Entry 7T2T (X-ray diffraction, 1.45 A resolution); this record covers chain A.

# Chain A
Protein: 3C-like proteinase
Source organism: Severe acute respiratory syndrome coronavirus 2
Notes: EC 3.4.22.69
UniProtKB: P0DTD1 (R1AB_SARS2); residues 1-306 here correspond to UniProt positions 3264-3569 (UniProt number = residue number + 3263)
Sequence (306 residues; each row starts with the number of its first residue):
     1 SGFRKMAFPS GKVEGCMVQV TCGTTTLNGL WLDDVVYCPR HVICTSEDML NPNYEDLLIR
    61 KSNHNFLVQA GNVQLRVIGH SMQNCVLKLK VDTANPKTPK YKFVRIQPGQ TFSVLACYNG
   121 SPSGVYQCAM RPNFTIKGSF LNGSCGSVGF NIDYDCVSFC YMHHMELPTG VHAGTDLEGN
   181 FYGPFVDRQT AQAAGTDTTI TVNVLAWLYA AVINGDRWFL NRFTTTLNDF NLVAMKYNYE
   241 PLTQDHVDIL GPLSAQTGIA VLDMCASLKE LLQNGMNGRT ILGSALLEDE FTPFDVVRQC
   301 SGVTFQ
Unresolved in the structure: 306
Curated features (UniProtKB/Swiss-Prot):
  - active site: His41 (For 3CL-PRO activity), Cys145 (Nucleophile)
  - site: Gln306 (Cleavage)
  - cross-link (Glycyl lysine isopeptide (Lys-Gly)): Lys5 (interchain with G-Cter in ubiquitin), Lys90 (interchain with G-Cter in ubiquitin)
Reported in the primary citation:
  - catalytic residues: His41, Cys145 (citing earlier work)

# Overview
UniProt lists active-site residues His41 and Cys145. From the paper: catalytic residues His41 and Cys145.
Chain A is 3C-like proteinase (Severe acute respiratory syndrome coronavirus 2); the structure, SARS-CoV2 Mpro
native form, was determined by X-ray diffraction (same publication as 7T2U and 7T2V).
